PDB entry 9NO1 | electron microscopy, 8.30 A resolution (very low resolution: no residue pairs are listed; an interface is given only as per-side residue counts) | chains F and G of the 24 polymer chains in the assembly

== Chain F ==
Name: ORF40
Source organism: Human alphaherpesvirus 3
UniProt: Q4JQT5 (Q4JQT5_VZVO); residues 1-1396 here = UniProt positions 1-1396
Chain sequence (1396 residues; each row starts with the number of its first residue):
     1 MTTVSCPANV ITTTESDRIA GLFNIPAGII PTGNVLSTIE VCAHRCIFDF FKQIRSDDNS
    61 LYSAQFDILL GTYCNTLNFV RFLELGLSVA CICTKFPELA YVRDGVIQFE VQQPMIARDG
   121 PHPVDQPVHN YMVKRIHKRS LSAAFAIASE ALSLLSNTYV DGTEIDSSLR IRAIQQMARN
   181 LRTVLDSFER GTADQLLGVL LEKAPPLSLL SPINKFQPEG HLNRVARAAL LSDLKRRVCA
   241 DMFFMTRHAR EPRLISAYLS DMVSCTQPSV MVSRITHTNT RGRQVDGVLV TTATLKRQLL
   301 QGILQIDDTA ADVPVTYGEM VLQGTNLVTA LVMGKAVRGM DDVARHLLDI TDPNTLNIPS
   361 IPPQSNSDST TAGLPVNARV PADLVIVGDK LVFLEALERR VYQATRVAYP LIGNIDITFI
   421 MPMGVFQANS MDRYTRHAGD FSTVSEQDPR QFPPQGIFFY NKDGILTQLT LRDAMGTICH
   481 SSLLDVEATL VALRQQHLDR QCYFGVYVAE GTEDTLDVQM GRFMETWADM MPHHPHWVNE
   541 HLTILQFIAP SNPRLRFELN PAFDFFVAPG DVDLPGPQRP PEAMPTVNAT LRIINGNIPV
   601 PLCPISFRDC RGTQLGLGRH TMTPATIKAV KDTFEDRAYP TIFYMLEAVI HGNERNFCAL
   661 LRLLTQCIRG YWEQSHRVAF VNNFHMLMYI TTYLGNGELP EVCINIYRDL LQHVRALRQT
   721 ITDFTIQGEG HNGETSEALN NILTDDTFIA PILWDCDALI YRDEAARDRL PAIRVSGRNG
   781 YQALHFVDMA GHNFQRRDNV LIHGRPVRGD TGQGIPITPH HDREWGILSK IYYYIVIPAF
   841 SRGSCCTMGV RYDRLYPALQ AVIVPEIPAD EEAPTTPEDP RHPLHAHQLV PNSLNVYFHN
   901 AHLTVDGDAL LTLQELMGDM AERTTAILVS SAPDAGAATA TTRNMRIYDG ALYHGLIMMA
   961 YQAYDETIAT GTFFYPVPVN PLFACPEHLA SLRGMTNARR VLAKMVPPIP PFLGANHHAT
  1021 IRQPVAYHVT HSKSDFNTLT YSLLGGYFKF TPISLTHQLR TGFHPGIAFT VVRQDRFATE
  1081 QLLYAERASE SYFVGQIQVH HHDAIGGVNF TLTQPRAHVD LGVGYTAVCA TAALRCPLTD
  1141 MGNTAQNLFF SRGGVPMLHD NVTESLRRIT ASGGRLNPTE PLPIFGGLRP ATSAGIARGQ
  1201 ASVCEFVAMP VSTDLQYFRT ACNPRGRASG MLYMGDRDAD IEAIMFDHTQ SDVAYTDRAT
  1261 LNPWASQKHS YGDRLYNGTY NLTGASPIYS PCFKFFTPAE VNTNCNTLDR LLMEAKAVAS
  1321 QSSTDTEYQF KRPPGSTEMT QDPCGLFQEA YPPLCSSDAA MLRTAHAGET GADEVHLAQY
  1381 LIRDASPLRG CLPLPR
Unresolved in the structure: 1-18, 345-376, 808-814, 1395-1396
Disulfide bonds: Cys846-Cys985

== Chain G ==
Name: Small capsomere-interacting protein
Source organism: Human alphaherpesvirus 3
UniProt: Q4JQV2 (Q4JQV2_VZVO); residue numbers follow UniProt; this construct covers 1-235
Chain sequence (235 residues; numbered 1 to 235; the number before each row is that of its first residue):
     1 MTQPASSRVV FDPSNPTTFS VEAIAAYTPV ALIRLLNASG PLQPGHRVDI ADARSIYTVG
    61 AAASAARARA NHNANTIRRT AMFAETDPMT WLRPTVGLKR TFNPRIIRPQ PPNPSMSLGI
   121 SGPTILPQKT QSADQSALQQ PAALAFSGSS PQHPPPQTTS ASVGQQQHVV SGSSGQQPQQ
   181 GAQSSTVQPT TGSPPAAQGV PQSTPPPTQN TPQGGKGQTL SHTGQSGNAS RSRRV
Unresolved in the structure: 1-6, 108-235

== Interface between chain F and chain G ==
At this resolution (8 A) residue pairs are not listed: 24 residues of chain F and 28 of chain G lie at the interface.

== Overview ==
24 residues of chain F face 28 of chain G across their interface.
Chain F is ORF40 and chain G is Small capsomere-interacting protein, both from Human alphaherpesvirus 3; the
structure, Cryo-ET map of the VZV capsid vertex (5-fold axis), was determined by electron microscopy.
